PDB entry 3MMC | X-ray diffraction, 2.04 A resolution | chains A and B of the 4 polymer chains in the assembly

== Chain A ==
Protein: Sulfite reductase, dissimilatory-type subunit alpha
Source organism: Archaeoglobus fulgidus
Notes: EC 1.8.99.3
UniProtKB: Q59109 (DSRA_ARCFU); residues 0-417 here correspond to UniProt positions 1-418 (UniProt number = residue number + 1)
Sequence (418 residues; numbered 0 to 417; the number before each row is that of its first residue; numbering starts at 0):
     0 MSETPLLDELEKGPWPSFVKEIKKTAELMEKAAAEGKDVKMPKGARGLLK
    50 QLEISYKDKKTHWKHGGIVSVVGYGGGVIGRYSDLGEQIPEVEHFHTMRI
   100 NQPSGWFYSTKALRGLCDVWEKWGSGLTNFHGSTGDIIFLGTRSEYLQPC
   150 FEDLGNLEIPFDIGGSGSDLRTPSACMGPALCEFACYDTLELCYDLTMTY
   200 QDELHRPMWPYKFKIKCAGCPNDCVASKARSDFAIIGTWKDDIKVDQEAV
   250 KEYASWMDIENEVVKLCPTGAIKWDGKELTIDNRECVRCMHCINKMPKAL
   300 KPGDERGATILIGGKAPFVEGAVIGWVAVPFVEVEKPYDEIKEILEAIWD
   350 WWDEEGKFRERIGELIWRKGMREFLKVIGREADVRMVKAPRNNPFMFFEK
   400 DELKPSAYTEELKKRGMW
Disordered / not traced: 0
Metal / ion sites: 4Fe-4S cluster Fe site 1: C175, C181, C219, C223; siroheme Fe near C223 (its only coordinating residue here); 4Fe-4S cluster Fe site 2: C266, C285, C288, C291
Ligand contacts:
  - 4Fe-4S cluster (SF4), molecule 1: C175, M176, G177, C181, F183, A184, A217, G218, C219, N221, D222, C223
  - 4Fe-4S cluster (SF4), molecule 2: I242, C266, P267, T268, A270, I271, I280, C285, V286, R287, C288, M289, H290, C291
  - siroheme (SRM), molecule 1: I78, R80, T96, R98, N128, G131, S132, T133, G134, D135, I137, Y210, K211, K213, K215, R229, K314, A315, P316, F317, R358, R360
  - siroheme (SRM), molecule 2: W105, C175, M176, C181, E182, F183, N221, D222, C223, V224, A225, R229, N293

== Chain B ==
Protein: Sulfite reductase, dissimilatory-type subunit beta
Source organism: Archaeoglobus fulgidus
Notes: EC 1.8.99.3
UniProtKB: Q59110 (DSRB_ARCFU); numbering as in UniProt (aligned over 1-366)
Sequence (366 residues; each row starts with the number of its first residue):
     1 MVVEGVKTDFGPPYFRDLLHPVIAKNYGKWKYHEVVKPGVIKRVAESGDV
    51 IYVVRFGTPRLLSIYTVRELCDIADKYSDGYLRWTSRNNVEFFVTDESKI
   101 DDLINEVQERVGFPCGGTWDAVKGEYGLSNIVHTQGWIHCHTPAIDASGI
   151 VKAVMDELYEYFTDHKLPAMCRISLACCANMCGAVHASDIAIVGIHRTPP
   201 IPNDEAIRKTCEIPSTVAACPTGALKPDMKNKTIKVDVEKCMYCGNCYTM
   251 CPGMPLFDPENDGAAIMVGGKLSEARRMPELSKVVVPWVPNEPPRWPTLV
   301 KYVKQILEAWAANANKHERLIEWVDRIGWERFFELTGLEFTQHLIDDYRI
   351 TPYFYSEFRASTQFKW
Disordered / not traced: 1-3
Disulfides: C211-C251
Metal / ion sites: 4Fe-4S cluster Fe site 1: C140, C178, C182; siroheme Fe near C182 (its only coordinating residue here); 4Fe-4S cluster Fe site 2: C220, C241, C244, C247
Ligand contacts:
  - 4Fe-4S cluster (SF4), molecule 1: T134, Q135, G136, C140, T142, P143, A176, C177, C178, N180, M181, C182
  - 4Fe-4S cluster (SF4), molecule 2: P200, A219, C220, P221, T222, A224, L225, V236, C241, M242, Y243, C244, G245, N246, C247, L256
  - siroheme (SRM), molecule 1: H33, V35, I41, R43, R55, R83, T85, S86, R87, N89, E91, G117, T118, W119, A121, Y126, S129, M170, R172, A187, K271, L272, S273, A275, R276, R319
  - siroheme (SRM), molecule 2: R60, H133, T134, Q135, H139, C140, H141, T142, N180, M181, C182, G183, T249
UniProt features mapped onto this chain:
  - binding site ([4Fe-4S] cluster): C140, C177, C178, C182, C220, C241, C244, C247
  - binding site (siroheme): C182

== Interface between chain A and chain B ==
Contacting residue pairs (293):
  L5(A) with P294(B)
  E8(A) with P294(B); R295(B), hydrogen bond (backbone-side chain)
  L9(A) with G149(B); K152(B); P294(B); R295(B)
  K11(A) with K152(B), hydrogen bond (backbone-side chain); D156(B); R295(B), hydrogen bond (backbone-side chain)
  G12(A) with K152(B), hydrogen bond (backbone-side chain); D156(B)
  P13(A) with D156(B); Y159(B)
  W14(A) with G57(B); T58(B); N130(B); K152(B), hydrogen bond (backbone-side chain); M155(B), hydrophobic; D156(B), hydrogen bond (backbone-side chain); Y159(B); F162(B), hydrophobic
  P15(A) with P59(B); G112(B); F113(B), hydrophobic; P114(B)
  F17(A) with P59(B); I138(B), hydrophobic; S148(B); G149(B)
  K19(A) with V111(B)
  E20(A) with P59(B); L61(B); L62(B); S63(B), hydrogen bond (side chain-backbone); T66(B), hydrogen bond
  I21(A) with L61(B), hydrophobic
  K23(A) with T66(B), hydrogen bond; E69(B), salt bridge
  T24(A) with S63(B), hydrogen bond
  L27(A) with Y65(B), hydrogen bond (backbone-side chain)
  M28(A) with Y65(B), hydrogen bond
  L47(A) with I138(B)
  L51(A) with W137(B); I138(B), hydrophobic
  S54(A) with W137(B)
  Y55(A) with W137(B), hydrophobic; D146(B), hydrogen bond; G149(B), hydrogen bond (side chain-backbone); P293(B), hydrophobic; P294(B), hydrophobic; W296(B)
  D57(A) with P259(B)
  K58(A) with W137(B); P259(B); E260(B), salt bridge; N291(B)
  K59(A) with W137(B)
  T60(A) with W137(B); C140(B), hydrogen bond (side chain-backbone); H141(B); P143(B)
  W62(A) with W137(B), hydrogen bond (side chain-backbone); I138(B), hydrogen bond (side chain-backbone); H139(B); C140(B); H141(B)
  K63(A) with H141(B)
  H64(A) with H141(B); Y248(B), hydrogen bond (side chain-backbone); T249(B); P252(B)
  Y73(A) with T8(B); D9(B), hydrogen bond (side chain-backbone)
  R80(A) with H139(B), hydrogen bond (side chain-backbone); H141(B), hydrogen bond
  F94(A) with H139(B), hydrogen bond (backbone-side chain)
  T96(A) with H139(B), hydrogen bond
  N100(A) with P12(B)
  Q101(A) with P12(B)
  P102(A) with P13(B); L18(B), hydrophobic
  S103(A) with F15(B)
  G104(A) with R83(B), hydrogen bond (backbone-side chain); W84(B)
  W105(A) with R83(B); W84(B), hydrogen bond (backbone-backbone); S86(B)
  F106(A) with L18(B); L19(B), hydrophobic; L82(B); R83(B); F93(B), hydrophobic
  Y107(A) with L18(B); Y81(B); L82(B), hydrogen bond (backbone-backbone); W84(B), hydrophobic
  S108(A) with L18(B); G80(B); Y81(B)
  T109(A) with C71(B); A74(B); D75(B), hydrogen bond; G80(B), hydrogen bond (backbone-backbone)
  L112(A) with C71(B), hydrophobic; L82(B), hydrophobic
  R113(A) with C71(B); D72(B), salt bridge; D75(B), salt bridge
  C116(A) with I64(B); V67(B), hydrophobic; R68(B)
  D117(A) with R68(B), salt bridge
  W119(A) with I64(B)
  E120(A) with I64(B); Y65(B), hydrogen bond; R68(B), salt bridge
  G125(A) with S63(B); I64(B), hydrogen bond (backbone-backbone)
  L126(A) with L62(B)
  T127(A) with R60(B); L61(B); L62(B), hydrogen bond (backbone-backbone); I64(B)
  N128(A) with R60(B); L61(B); Q135(B)
  F129(A) with R60(B), hydrogen bond (backbone-backbone); L62(B), hydrophobic; V67(B), hydrophobic; W84(B); N88(B)
  H130(A) with R60(B), hydrogen bond (backbone-side chain); W84(B); N88(B), hydrogen bond (backbone-side chain)
  G131(A) with R60(B)
  S132(A) with R60(B); G183(B)
  L139(A) with L61(B), hydrophobic; Q135(B); I138(B), hydrophobic; H139(B)
  F150(A) with K7(B); T8(B)
  E151(A) with V6(B)
  G154(A) with K7(B); F10(B)
  N155(A) with K7(B), hydrogen bond
  I158(A) with P13(B), hydrophobic
  P159(A) with P13(B)
  F160(A) with F10(B); P13(B), hydrophobic
  D161(A) with D9(B), hydrogen bond (side chain-backbone); F10(B), hydrogen bond (side chain-backbone); G11(B), hydrogen bond (side chain-backbone)
  M176(A) with R43(B); R83(B)
  P178(A) with Y27(B), hydrophobic; G28(B), hydrogen bond (backbone-backbone); W30(B), hydrogen bond (backbone-side chain)
  A179(A) with I23(B); Y27(B), hydrophobic; W30(B), hydrogen bond (backbone-side chain)
  L180(A) with I23(B), hydrophobic; W30(B); R43(B), hydrogen bond (backbone-side chain); F93(B), hydrophobic
  C181(A) with W30(B)
  E182(A) with W30(B); K31(B); Y32(B); H33(B), salt bridge; R43(B), salt bridge
  D187(A) with R16(B), salt bridge; Y27(B), hydrogen bond
  L189(A) with F15(B); Y27(B)
  E190(A) with Y14(B), hydrogen bond; F15(B); R16(B), salt bridge
  Y193(A) with P12(B); Y14(B), hydrophobic
  T196(A) with P12(B)
  M197(A) with F10(B); G11(B)
  Q200(A) with D9(B); F10(B); G11(B)
  H204(A) with D9(B)
  R205(A) with D9(B), salt bridge
  P220(A) with E274(B); T362(B)
  N221(A) with S273(B)
  C223(A) with S86(B), hydrogen bond (backbone-side chain)
  A225(A) with L272(B), hydrophobic
  K227(A) with L272(B), hydrogen bond (side chain-backbone); E274(B); P279(B)
  A228(A) with H186(B), hydrogen bond (backbone-side chain); L272(B), hydrophobic
  R229(A) with G183(B); A184(B)
  I235(A) with T362(B)
  W238(A) with W366(B), hydrogen bond (backbone-side chain)
  K239(A) with W366(B)
  Y252(A) with V122(B), hydrophobic
  W255(A) with V122(B), hydrophobic; K123(B)
  M256(A) with V122(B)
  E261(A) with K316(B), salt bridge
  L265(A) with R276(B); H317(B)
  P267(A) with R276(B); Q363(B)
  R283(A) with K365(B)
  E284(A) with K365(B), salt bridge
  V286(A) with T362(B); Q363(B); F364(B); K365(B)
  R287(A) with T362(B); F364(B), hydrogen bond (side chain-backbone); W366(B)
  C288(A) with E274(B); A275(B), hydrogen bond (backbone-backbone); R276(B)
  H290(A) with R276(B), hydrogen bond
  N293(A) with A121(B); V122(B)
  K294(A) with A121(B), hydrogen bond (side chain-backbone); V122(B), hydrogen bond (side chain-backbone); H317(B), hydrogen bond
  P296(A) with H33(B); V122(B)
  K297(A) with Y32(B); E34(B), salt bridge
  T308(A) with F364(B)
  L310(A) with S361(B); T362(B)
  K314(A) with H186(B), hydrogen bond (backbone-side chain)
  A315(A) with N180(B)
  P316(A) with A179(B); M181(B), hydrophobic
  F317(A) with A179(B); N180(B); C244(B); N246(B)
  V318(A) with Y348(B), hydrogen bond (backbone-side chain); I350(B), hydrophobic
  E319(A) with I350(B); T351(B), hydrogen bond (backbone-side chain)
  G320(A) with T351(B)
  A321(A) with H186(B); L281(B)
  V322(A) with H186(B); Y355(B)
  I323(A) with E280(B); L281(B); Y355(B), hydrogen bond (backbone-side chain); A360(B)
  G324(A) with A360(B)
  W325(A) with Y355(B), hydrophobic; F358(B); R359(B); A360(B), hydrophobic
  V326(A) with R359(B), hydrogen bond (backbone-backbone); S361(B); F364(B), hydrophobic
  P329(A) with F364(B); W366(B)
  F330(A) with W366(B), hydrophobic
  F357(A) with S215(B)
  R358(A) with M250(B), hydrogen bond
  W366(A) with P352(B); F354(B); Y355(B), hydrophobic
  R384(A) with R359(B), hydrogen bond (backbone-side chain); F364(B); K365(B), hydrogen bond (side chain-backbone); W366(B), hydrogen bond (side chain-backbone)
  M385(A) with F358(B); R359(B), hydrogen bond (backbone-backbone)
  V386(A) with E357(B); R359(B), hydrogen bond (backbone-side chain)
  K387(A) with S356(B); E357(B), hydrogen bond (backbone-backbone); F358(B); R359(B)
  A388(A) with E357(B), hydrogen bond (backbone-backbone)
  P389(A) with E357(B)
  R390(A) with E357(B)
  N391(A) with Y353(B); E357(B), hydrogen bond (backbone-side chain)
Interface residues without a listed pair, chain A (146 interface residues in all): S16, A31, V71, H95, A111, I137, Q147, F183, D201, V224, T237, C285, V383
Interface residues without a listed pair, chain B (128 interface residues in all): V53, T85, G124, A187, A219, P221, C251, F257, K271, M278

== Overview ==
146 residues of chain A face 128 of chain B across their interface, with 68 hydrogen bonds and 14 salt
bridges. Among the polar pairs are K23(A)-E69(B), K58(A)-E260(B) and R113(A)-D72(B). Siroheme is bound between
chain A and chain B. Chain A binds 4Fe-4S cluster.
Chain A is Sulfite reductase, dissimilatory-type subunit alpha and chain B is Sulfite reductase,
dissimilatory-type subunit beta, both from Archaeoglobus fulgidus; the structure, Structure of the
dissimilatory sulfite reductase from Archaeoglobus fulgidus, was determined by X-ray diffraction.
